Entry 7RQ6 (electron microscopy, 4.18 A resolution (low resolution: residue-level contacts below are approximate; hydrogen-bond / salt-bridge calls are withheld)); this record covers chains A and L of the 9 polymer chains in the assembly.

Chain A:
Name: Spike glycoprotein
Source organism: Severe acute respiratory syndrome coronavirus 2
UniProt: P0DTC2 (SPIKE_SARS2); residue numbers follow UniProt; this construct covers 1-1208
Sequence (1246 residues; numbered 1 to 1246; the number before each row is that of its first residue):
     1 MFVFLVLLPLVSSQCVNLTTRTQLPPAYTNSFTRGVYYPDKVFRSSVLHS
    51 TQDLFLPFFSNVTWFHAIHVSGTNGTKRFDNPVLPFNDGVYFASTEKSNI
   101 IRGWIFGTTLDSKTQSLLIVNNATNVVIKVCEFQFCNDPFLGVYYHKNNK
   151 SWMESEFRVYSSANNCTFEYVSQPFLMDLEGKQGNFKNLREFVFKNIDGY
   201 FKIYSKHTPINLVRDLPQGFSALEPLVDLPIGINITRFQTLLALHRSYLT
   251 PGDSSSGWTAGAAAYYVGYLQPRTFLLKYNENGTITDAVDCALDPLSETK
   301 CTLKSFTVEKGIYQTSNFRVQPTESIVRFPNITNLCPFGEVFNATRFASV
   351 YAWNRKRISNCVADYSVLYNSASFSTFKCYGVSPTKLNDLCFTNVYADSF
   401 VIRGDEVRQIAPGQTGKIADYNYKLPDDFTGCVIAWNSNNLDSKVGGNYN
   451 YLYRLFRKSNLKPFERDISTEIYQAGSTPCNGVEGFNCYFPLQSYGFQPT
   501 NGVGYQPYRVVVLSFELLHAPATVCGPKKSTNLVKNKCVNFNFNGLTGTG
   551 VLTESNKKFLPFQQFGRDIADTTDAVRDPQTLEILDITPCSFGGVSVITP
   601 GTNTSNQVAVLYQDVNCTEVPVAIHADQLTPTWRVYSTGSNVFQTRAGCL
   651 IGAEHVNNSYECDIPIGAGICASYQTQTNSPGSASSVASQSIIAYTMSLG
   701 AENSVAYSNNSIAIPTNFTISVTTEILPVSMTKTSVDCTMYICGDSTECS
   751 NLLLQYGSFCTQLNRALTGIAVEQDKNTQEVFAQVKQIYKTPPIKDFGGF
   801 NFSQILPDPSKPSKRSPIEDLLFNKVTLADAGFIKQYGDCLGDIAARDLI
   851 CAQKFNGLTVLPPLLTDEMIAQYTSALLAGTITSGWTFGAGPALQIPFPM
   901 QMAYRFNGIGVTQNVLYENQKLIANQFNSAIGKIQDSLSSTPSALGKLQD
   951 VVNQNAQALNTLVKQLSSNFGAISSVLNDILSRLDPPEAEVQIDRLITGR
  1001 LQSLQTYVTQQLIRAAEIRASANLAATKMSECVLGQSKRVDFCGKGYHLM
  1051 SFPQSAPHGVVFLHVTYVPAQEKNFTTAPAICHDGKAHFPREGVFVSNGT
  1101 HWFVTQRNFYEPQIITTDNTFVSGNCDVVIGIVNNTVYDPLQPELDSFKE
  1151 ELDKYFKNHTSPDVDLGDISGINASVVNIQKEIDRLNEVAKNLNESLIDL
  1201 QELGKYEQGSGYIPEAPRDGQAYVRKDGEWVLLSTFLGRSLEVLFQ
Unresolved in the structure: 1-14, 342-343, 442-446, 518-520, 565-566, 625-634, 677-688, 829-841, 1148-1246
Construct notes: conflict Gly682 (Arg in P0DTC2), Ser683 (Arg in P0DTC2), Ser685 (Arg in P0DTC2); engineered mutation Pro817 (Phe in P0DTC2), Pro892 (Ala in P0DTC2), Pro899 (Ala in P0DTC2), Pro942 (Ala in P0DTC2), Pro986 (Lys in P0DTC2), Pro987 (Val in P0DTC2); expression tag (1209-1246)
UniProt features mapped onto this chain:
  - region: Asn280 to Cys301 (Putative superantigen), Arg403 to Asp405 (Integrin-binding motif), Asn448 to Phe456 (Immunodominant HLA epitope recognized by the CD8+), Pro681, Ala684 (Putative superantigen), Ser816 to Tyr837 (Fusion peptide 1), Lys835 to Phe855 (Fusion peptide 2), Asp1163 to Glu1202 (Heptad repeat 2)
  - site: Arg815, Ser816 (Cleavage)
  - glycosylation: Asn17 (N-linked (GlcNAc...) (complex) asparagine), Asn61 (N-linked (GlcNAc...) (hybrid) asparagine), Asn74 (N-linked (GlcNAc...) (complex) asparagine), Asn122 (N-linked (GlcNAc...) (hybrid) asparagine), Asn149 (N-linked (GlcNAc...) (complex) asparagine), Asn165 (N-linked (GlcNAc...) (complex) asparagine), Asn234 (N-linked (GlcNAc...) (high mannose) asparagine), Asn282 (N-linked (GlcNAc...) (complex) asparagine), Thr323 (O-linked (GalNAc) threonine), Ser325 (O-linked (HexNAc...) serine), Asn331 (N-linked (GlcNAc...) (complex) asparagine), Asn343 (N-linked (GlcNAc...) (complex) asparagine), Asn603 (N-linked (GlcNAc...) (hybrid) asparagine), Asn616 (N-linked (GlcNAc...) (complex) asparagine), Asn657 (N-linked (GlcNAc...) (complex) asparagine), Thr676 (O-linked (GlcNAc...) threonine), Thr678 (O-linked (GlcNAc...) threonine), Asn709 (N-linked (GlcNAc...) (high mannose) asparagine), Asn717 (N-linked (GlcNAc...) (hybrid) asparagine), Asn801 (N-linked (GlcNAc...) (hybrid) asparagine) and 6 more in UniProt
Disulfide bonds: Cys15-Cys136, Cys131-Cys166, Cys291-Cys301, Cys336-Cys361, Cys379-Cys432, Cys617-Cys649, Cys662-Cys671, Cys738-Cys760, Cys743-Cys749, Cys1032-Cys1043, Cys1082-Cys1126
Glycans and other covalent adducts: N-acetylglucosamine (NAG) linked to Asn61, Asn165, Asn234, Asn282, Asn331, Asn616, Asn657, Asn709, Asn717, Asn801, Asn1074, Asn1098, Asn1134
Reported in the primary citation:
  - post-translational modification sites: Asn122
  - mutagenesis - D614G: unchanged binding to CV3-13
  - mutagenesis - Y144DEL: abolished binding to CV3-13

Chain L:
Name: CV3-13 Fab light chain
Source organism: Homo sapiens
Notes: antibody fragment or engineered binder
Sequence (212 residues; numbered 1 to 212; the number before each row is that of its first residue):
     1 AIRMTQSPSSLSASVGDRVTITCQASQDISNYLNWYQQKPGKAPKLLIYV
    51 ASNLETGVPSRFSGSGFGTDFTFTISSLQPEDIATYYCQQFDNLPYTFGQ
   101 GTKLEIKRTVAAPSVFIFPPSDEQLKSGTASVVCLLNNFYPREAKVQWKV
   151 DNALQSGNSQESVTEQDSKDSTYSLSSTLTLSKADYEKHKVYACEVTHQG
   201 LSSPVTKSFNRG
Unresolved in the structure: 108-212
Disulfide bonds: Cys23-Cys88

Chain A / chain L interface:
Contacting residue pairs - 23 pairs, chain A then chain L:
  Val70(A) with Asp28(L); Ser30(L)
  Ser71(A) with Asp28(L); Ser30(L); Asn31(L); Phe67(L); Gly68(L)
  Gly72(A) with Asp28(L); Phe67(L)
  Thr76(A) with Phe67(L)
  Lys97(A) with Tyr32(L)
  Ser98(A) with Tyr32(L)
  Lys182(A) with Tyr96(L)
  Gln183(A) with Phe91(L); Asn93(L); Leu94(L); Tyr96(L)
  Asp253(A) with Ser52(L)
  Ser255(A) with Ser52(L)
  Trp258(A) with Ser30(L); Asn31(L)
  Thr259(A) with Asn31(L); Phe67(L)
Also at the interface, not in a pair above, chain A (14 interface residues in all): Gly75, Lys147
Also at the interface, not in a pair above, chain L (14 interface residues in all): Tyr49, Asn53, Asp92

Overview:
Chain A and chain L each contribute 14 residues to their interface. Covalently linked N-acetylglucosamine: at
Asn61(A), Asn165(A), Asn234(A), Asn282(A), Asn331(A) and Asn616(A) and 7 more. From the paper: Y144DEL of
chain A abolishes binding to CV3-13; a modification site at Asn122(A).
Chain A is Spike glycoprotein (Severe acute respiratory syndrome coronavirus 2) and chain L is CV3-13 Fab
light chain (Homo sapiens); the structure, Cryo-EM structure of SARS-CoV-2 spike in complex with
non-neutralizing NTD-directed CV3-13 Fab isolated from convalescent individual, was determined by electron
microscopy.
